8Y3U - chains A and C of the 12 polymer chains in the assembly; structure by electron microscopy, 2.98 A resolution.

# Chain A
Name: 2G1 vh
Source organism: Homo sapiens
Amino-acid sequence (124 residues; row label = number of the first residue in the row):
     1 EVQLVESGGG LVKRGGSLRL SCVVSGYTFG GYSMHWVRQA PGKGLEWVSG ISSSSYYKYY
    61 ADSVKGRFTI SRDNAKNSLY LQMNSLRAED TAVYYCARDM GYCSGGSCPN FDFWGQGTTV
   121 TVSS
Disulfide bonds: C22-C96, C103-C108

# Chain C
Name: Virion spike glycoprotein
Source organism: Ebola virus
Reference sequence: A0A1C4HDV6 (A0A1C4HDV6_9MONO); numbering as in UniProt (aligned over 503-597)
Amino-acid sequence (97 residues; each row starts with the number of its first residue):
   503 VIVNAQPKCN PNLHYWTTQD EGAAIGLAWI PYFGPAAEGI YTEGLMHNQD GLICGLRQLA
   563 NETTQALQLF LRATTELRTF SILNRKAIDF LLQRWAA
Disulfide bonds: C511-C556
Differences from the reference sequence: expression tag (598-599)
Reported in the primary citation:
  - mutagenesis - T565A, L569A: decreased binding to 2G1 vh (chain A)
  - post-translational modification sites: N563
  - mutagenesis - N563A: unchanged binding to 2G1 vh (chain A)

# How chain A and chain C interact
Pairs across the interface (8):
  S53(A) - E564(C)
  S54(A) - E564(C)  hydrogen bond
  Y57(A) - E564(C)  hydrogen bond (side chain-backbone)
  Y57(A) - T565(C)
  Y57(A) - Q567(C)
  Y57(A) - A568(C)
  S104(A) - T566(C)
  S107(A) - Q567(C)
Interface residues without a listed pair, chain A (12 interface residues in all): T28, G30, G31, Y56, Y59, N74, G105
Interface residues without a listed pair, chain C (9 interface residues in all): V503, V505, A507, N563
The authors on this interface:
  - pairs named by the authors: S53(A)-E564(C), Y56(A)-E564(C)
  - hot spots on chain C (mutagenesis) - G528A: decreased binding to 2G1 vh (chain A)

# Overview
12 residues of chain A and 9 residues of chain C are in contact; the contacts include 2 hydrogen bonds. Among
the polar pairs are S54(A)-E564(C) and Y57(A)-E564(C). The authors report contacts between S53(A) and E564(C)
and Y56(A) and E564(C). The paper reports that T565A, L569A and G528A of chain C reduce binding to 2G1 vh
(chain A); a modification site at N563(C).
Here chain A is 2G1 vh (Homo sapiens) and chain C is Virion spike glycoprotein (Ebola virus). Entry 8Y3U
(Ebola virus glycoprotein in complex with a broadly neutralizing antibody 2G1) was determined by electron
microscopy.
